4QAP - chain A; structure by X-ray diffraction, 1.90 A resolution.

[Chain A]
Protein: Tyrosine-protein phosphatase non-receptor type 1
Organism: Homo sapiens
Notes: EC 3.1.3.48
UniProtKB: P18031 (PTN1_HUMAN); numbering as in UniProt (aligned over 1-299)
Chain sequence (299 residues; row label = number of the first residue in the row):
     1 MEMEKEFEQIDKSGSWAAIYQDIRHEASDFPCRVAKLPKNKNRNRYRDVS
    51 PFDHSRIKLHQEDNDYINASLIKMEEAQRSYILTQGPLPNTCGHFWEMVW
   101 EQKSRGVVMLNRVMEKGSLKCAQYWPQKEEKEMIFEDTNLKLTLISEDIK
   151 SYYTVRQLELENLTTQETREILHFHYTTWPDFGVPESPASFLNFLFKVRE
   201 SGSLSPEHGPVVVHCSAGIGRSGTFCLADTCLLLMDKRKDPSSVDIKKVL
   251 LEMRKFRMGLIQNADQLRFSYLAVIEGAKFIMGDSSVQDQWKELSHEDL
Differences from the reference sequence: engineered mutation Asn263 (Thr in P18031)
UniProt features mapped onto this chain:
  - active site: Cys215 (Phosphocysteine intermediate)
  - binding site (substrate): Asp181, Cys215 to Arg221, Gln262
  - modified residue: Met1 (N-acetylmethionine), Tyr20 (Phosphotyrosine), Ser50 (Phosphoserine), Tyr66 (Phosphotyrosine), Cys215 (Cysteine persulfide), Ser242 (Phosphoserine), Ser243 (Phosphoserine)
  - cross-link: Cys215 to Ser216 (N,N-(cysteine-1,S-diyl)serine (Cys-Ser))

[In short]
Curated annotation (UniProt) lists active-site residue Cys215 and 9 substrate-binding residues.
Chain A is Tyrosine-protein phosphatase non-receptor type 1 (Homo sapiens); the structure, The second sphere
residue T263 is important for function and activity of PTP1B through modulating WPD ..., was determined by
X-ray diffraction (same publication as 4QBW, 4QAH and 4QBE).
